Entry 6Z11 (electron microscopy, 3.36 A resolution); this record covers chains D and H of the 6 polymer chains in the assembly.

[Chain D]
Protein: DNA-directed RNA polymerase subunit beta'
Source organism: Mycolicibacterium smegmatis MC2 155
Notes: EC 2.7.7.6
Reference sequence: A0QS66 (RPOC_MYCS2); residues 1-1317 here = UniProt positions 1-1317
Chain sequence (1317 residues; row label = number of the first residue in the row):
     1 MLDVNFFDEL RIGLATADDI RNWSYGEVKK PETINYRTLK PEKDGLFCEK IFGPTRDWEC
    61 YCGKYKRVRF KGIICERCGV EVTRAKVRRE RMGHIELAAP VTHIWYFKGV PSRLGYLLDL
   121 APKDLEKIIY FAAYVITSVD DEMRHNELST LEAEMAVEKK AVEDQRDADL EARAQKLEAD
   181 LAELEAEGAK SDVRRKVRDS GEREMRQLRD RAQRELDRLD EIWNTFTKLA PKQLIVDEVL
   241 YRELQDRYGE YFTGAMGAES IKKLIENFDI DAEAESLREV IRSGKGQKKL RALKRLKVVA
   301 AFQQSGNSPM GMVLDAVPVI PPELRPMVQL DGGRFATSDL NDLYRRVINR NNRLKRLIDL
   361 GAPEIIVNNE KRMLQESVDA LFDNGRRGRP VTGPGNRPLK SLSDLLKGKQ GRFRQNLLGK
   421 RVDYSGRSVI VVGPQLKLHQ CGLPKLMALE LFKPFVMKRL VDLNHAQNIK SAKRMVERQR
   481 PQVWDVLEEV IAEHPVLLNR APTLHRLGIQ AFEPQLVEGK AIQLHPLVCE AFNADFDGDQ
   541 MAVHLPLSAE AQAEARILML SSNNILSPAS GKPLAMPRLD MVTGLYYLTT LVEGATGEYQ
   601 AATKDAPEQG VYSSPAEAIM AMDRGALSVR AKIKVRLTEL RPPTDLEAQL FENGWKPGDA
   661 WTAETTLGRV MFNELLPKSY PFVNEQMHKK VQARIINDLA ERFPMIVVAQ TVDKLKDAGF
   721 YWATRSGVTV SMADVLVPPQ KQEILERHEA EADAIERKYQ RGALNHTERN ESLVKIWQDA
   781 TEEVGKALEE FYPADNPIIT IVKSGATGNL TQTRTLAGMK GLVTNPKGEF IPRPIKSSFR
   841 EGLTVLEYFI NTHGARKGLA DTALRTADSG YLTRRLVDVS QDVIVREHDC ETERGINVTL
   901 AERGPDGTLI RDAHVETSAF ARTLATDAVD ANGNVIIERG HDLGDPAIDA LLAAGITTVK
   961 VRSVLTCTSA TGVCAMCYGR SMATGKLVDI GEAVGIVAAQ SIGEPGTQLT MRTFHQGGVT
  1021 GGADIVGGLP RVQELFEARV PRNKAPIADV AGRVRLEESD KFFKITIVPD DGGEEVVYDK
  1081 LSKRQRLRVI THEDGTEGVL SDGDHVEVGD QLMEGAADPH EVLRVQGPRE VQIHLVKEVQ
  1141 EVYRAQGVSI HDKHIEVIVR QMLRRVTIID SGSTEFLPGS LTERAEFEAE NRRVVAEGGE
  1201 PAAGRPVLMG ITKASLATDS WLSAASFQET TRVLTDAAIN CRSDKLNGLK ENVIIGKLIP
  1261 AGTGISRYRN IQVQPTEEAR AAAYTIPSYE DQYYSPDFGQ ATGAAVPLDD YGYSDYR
Disordered / not traced: 1-3, 304-307, 1016-1025, 1094-1096, 1195-1203, 1284-1317
UniProt features mapped onto this chain:
  - binding site (Zn(2+)): Cys60, Cys62, Cys75, Cys78, Cys890, Cys967, Cys974, Cys977
  - binding site (Mg(2+)): Asp535, Asp537, Asp539
Metal / ion sites: Zn2+ site 1: Cys60, Cys62, Cys75, Cys78; Mg2+: Asp535, Asp537, Asp539 (shared with Asp483(H) of chain H); Zn2+ site 2: Cys890, Arg962, Cys967, Cys974, Cys977

[Chain H]
Protein: RNA polymerase-associated transcription factor HelD
Source organism: Mycolicibacterium smegmatis MC2 155
Notes: EC 3.6.4.12
Reference sequence: A0QUE0 (A0QUE0_MYCS2); residue numbers follow UniProt; this construct covers 1-736
Chain sequence (736 residues; each row starts with the number of its first residue):
     1 MSGRDYEDEL QSERDYVAGL YARLDAERAQ SQRRYAAALR EHGGTAVERD AEVRALAKDI
    61 ARLNVADNGL CFGRLDTLDD ARLYIGRLGI FDRDNDFEPL LLDWRAPMAR PFYVATAANP
   121 ENMRRRRQFH TLGRKVVDFT DEILGRPTGA EHDATNDAAL LAAVNAPRGE GMRDIVATIQ
   181 AEQDQVIRLD HTGVLVIEGG PGTGKTVVAL HRVAYLLYTY RKQMERHGVL VVGPTPAFLD
   241 HIGRVLPSLG ESDAVFMTPG DFVPGLHVTA EDTPEAAEVK GSLKILDVLK AAVADRQELP
   301 SEPIPIDLSD VTMRIDAETA KWARDEARKT GLPHNEARAE FVDVVTYVVT ERAVARIGRG
   361 WLTRDDKHAW EKMRADVVGE LEDHEQFNAA LDALWPILTP EDVLAQLYTS HERLRAAGAP
   421 ECLWRADGEA WTVSDVPLLD ELVDLLGRNK AADEAAERER REEEAYAAGV LDLMVDREDL
   481 MDDEDHLLAQ DLIDAEELAD RFKEQDNREL SERAAADREW TYGHVVVDEA QELSEMDWRL
   541 LMRRCPRRSF TIVGDLAQRR SPAGARSWGA MLDSYVPGRW VYKSLSVNYR TPAEIMAVAA
   601 AVLAEFAPDA TPPDSVRACG VAPWARQVTD DDIASAIAEF VSEEAGREGT SVVIGPPDVP
   661 GTVPPSETKG LEFDAVLVVE PERILADGPR GAAELYVALT RATQRLGVLY RDALPQALAG
   721 LAEGDAAATV EQRTSA
Disordered / not traced: 1-2, 144-451, 504-736
Metal / ion sites: Mg2+: Asp483 (shared with Asp535(D), Asp537(D), Asp539(D) of chain D)

[Interface between chain D and chain H]
Residue-residue contacts (92; chain D residue first):
  Val110(D) with Arg458(H), hydrogen bond (backbone-side chain)
  Gln410(D) with Asp472(H)
  Leu418(D) with Asp472(H)
  Arg421(D) with Asp479(H), salt bridge
  Arg427(D) with Leu480(H); Met481(H)
  Asn499(D) with Met481(H)
  Arg500(D) with Met481(H); Asp482(H), salt bridge
  Ala501(D) with Met481(H), hydrogen bond (backbone-side chain)
  Asp535(D) with Asp483(H)
  Asp537(D) with Asp483(H)
  Gly538(D) with Asp482(H); Asp483(H)
  Asp539(D) with Asp482(H); Asp483(H), hydrogen bond (side chain-backbone)
  Gln540(D) with Leu480(H); Met481(H), hydrogen bond (backbone-backbone)
  Ala542(D) with Met481(H), hydrophobic
  His748(D) with Arg93(H)
  Glu751(D) with Arg93(H), salt bridge
  Ala754(D) with Asp96(H)
  Ile755(D) with Phe97(H), hydrophobic
  Arg757(D) with Asp96(H), salt bridge
  Lys758(D) with Asp96(H), salt bridge; Phe97(H)
  Arg761(D) with Met108(H)
  Gly762(D) with Pro107(H); Met108(H), hydrogen bond (backbone-backbone)
  Ala763(D) with Phe91(H); Leu102(H); Met108(H), hydrophobic
  Glu768(D) with Arg62(H), salt bridge
  Glu771(D) with Arg62(H), salt bridge
  Lys775(D) with Glu27(H); Asp59(H), salt bridge
  Gln778(D) with Arg34(H)
  Asp779(D) with Arg93(H), salt bridge
  Asn809(D) with Gly43(H)
  Thr811(D) with His42(H)
  Lys820(D) with Glu48(H), salt bridge
  Gly828(D) with Ala51(H)
  Gly854(D) with Val47(H)
  Lys857(D) with Val47(H)
  Gly858(D) with Val47(H)
  Leu859(D) with Leu487(H)
  Ala860(D) with Leu487(H), hydrophobic; Leu492(H)
  Ala863(D) with Leu487(H); Leu488(H); Ala489(H)
  Leu864(D) with Leu492(H), hydrophobic; Ile493(H), hydrophobic
  Arg865(D) with Ala46(H)
  Ala867(D) with Ala489(H), hydrophobic
  Asp868(D) with Leu498(H); Arg501(H), salt bridge
  Gly870(D) with Met474(H)
  Tyr871(D) with Tyr466(H), hydrophobic; Val470(H), hydrophobic; Phe502(H), hydrophobic
  Arg874(D) with Tyr466(H); Leu473(H)
  Arg875(D) with Tyr466(H), hydrogen bond
  Asp878(D) with Tyr466(H), hydrogen bond
  Gln1008(D) with Arg49(H), hydrogen bond (backbone-side chain)
  Leu1009(D) with Arg49(H)
  Thr1010(D) with Leu39(H); Arg49(H); Asp50(H)
  Met1011(D) with Asp50(H)
  Arg1012(D) with Arg501(H)
  Thr1013(D) with Arg54(H)
  Phe1014(D) with Arg501(H)
  Gln1033(D) with Phe502(H)
  Arg1039(D) with Phe502(H), hydrogen bond (side chain-backbone)
  Glu1058(D) with Leu132(H)
  Lys1061(D) with Arg87(H)
  Arg1086(D) with Asn64(H)
  Arg1144(D) with Arg40(H), hydrogen bond (backbone-side chain)
  Ala1145(D) with Leu39(H); Arg40(H)
  Gln1146(D) with Leu39(H); Arg40(H); Arg49(H)
  Gly1147(D) with Arg40(H)
  Leu1216(D) with Glu462(H)
  Gln1228(D) with Glu462(H); Ala465(H); Tyr466(H)
  Glu1229(D) with Glu462(H)
  Arg1232(D) with Arg458(H)
Also at the interface, not in a pair above, chain D (79 interface residues in all): Lys409, Arg414, Met541, Leu764, Thr767, Ser772, Ile776, Glu782, Thr824, Phe830, Asp861, Lys1083
Also at the interface, not in a pair above, chain H (61 interface residues in all): Arg28, Glu41, Gly44, Glu52, Ala55, Lys58, Asn68, Leu88, Glu98, Ala106, Gly133, Glu463, Gly469, Val475, Lys503

[Overview]
79 residues of chain D and 61 residues of chain H are in contact, with 10 hydrogen bonds and 11 salt bridges.
Among the polar pairs are Arg421(D)-Asp479(H), Arg500(D)-Asp482(H) and Glu751(D)-Arg93(H). UniProt lists 8
Zn2+-binding residues and 3 Mg2+-binding residues on chain D.
Here chain D is DNA-directed RNA polymerase subunit beta' and chain H is RNA polymerase-associated
transcription factor HelD, both from Mycolicibacterium smegmatis MC2 155. Entry 6Z11 (Structure of
Mycobacterium smegmatis HelD protein in complex with RNA polymerase core - State III, primary ...) was
determined by electron microscopy.
